PDB entry 7LPE | electron microscopy, 3.72 A resolution | chains B and A of the 4 polymer chains in the assembly

Chain B (and A):
Molecule: Transient receptor potential cation channel subfamily V member 1
From: Rattus norvegicus
Notes: chain A of this document is another copy of the same molecule, construct and numbering; everything in this record applies to it too
UniProtKB: O35433 (TRPV1_RAT); residue numbers follow UniProt; this construct covers 1-838
Sequence (868 residues; row label = number of the first residue in the row):
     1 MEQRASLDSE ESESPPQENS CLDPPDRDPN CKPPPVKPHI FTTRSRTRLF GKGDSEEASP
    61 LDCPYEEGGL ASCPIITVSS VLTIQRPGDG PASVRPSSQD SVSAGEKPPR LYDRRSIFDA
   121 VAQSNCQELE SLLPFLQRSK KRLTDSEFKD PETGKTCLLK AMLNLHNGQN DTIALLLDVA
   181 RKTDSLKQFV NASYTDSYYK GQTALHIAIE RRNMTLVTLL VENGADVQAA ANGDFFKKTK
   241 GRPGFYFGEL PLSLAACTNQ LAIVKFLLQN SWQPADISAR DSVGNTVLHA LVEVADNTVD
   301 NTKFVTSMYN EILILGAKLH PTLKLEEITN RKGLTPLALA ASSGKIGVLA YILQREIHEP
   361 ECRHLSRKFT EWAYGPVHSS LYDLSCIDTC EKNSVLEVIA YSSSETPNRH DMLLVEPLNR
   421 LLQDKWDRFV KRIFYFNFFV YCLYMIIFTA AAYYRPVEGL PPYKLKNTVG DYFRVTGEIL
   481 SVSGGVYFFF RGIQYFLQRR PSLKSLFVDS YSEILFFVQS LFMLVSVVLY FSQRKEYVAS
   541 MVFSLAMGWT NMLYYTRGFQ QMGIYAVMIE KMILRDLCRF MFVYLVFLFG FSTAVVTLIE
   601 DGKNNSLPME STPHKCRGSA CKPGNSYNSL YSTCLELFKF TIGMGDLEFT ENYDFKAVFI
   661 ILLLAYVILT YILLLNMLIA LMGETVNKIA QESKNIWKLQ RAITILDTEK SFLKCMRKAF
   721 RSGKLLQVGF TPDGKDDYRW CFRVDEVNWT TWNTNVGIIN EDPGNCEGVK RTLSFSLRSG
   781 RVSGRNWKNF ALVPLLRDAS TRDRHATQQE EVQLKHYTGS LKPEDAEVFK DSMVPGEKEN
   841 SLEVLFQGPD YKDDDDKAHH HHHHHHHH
Not modelled in the structure: 1-205, 221-245, 270-281, 602-625, 753-868
Differences from the reference sequence: expression tag (839-868)
Disulfide bonds: C386-C390
Ligand contacts:
  - ngx-4010 (4DY; (6E)-N-(4-hydroxy-3-methoxybenzyl)-8-methylnon-6-enamide), molecule 1: Y511, S512, L515, F543, A546, M547, T550, N551, L553, Y554, R557, A566, I569, E570, I573
  - ngx-4010 (4DY), molecule 2: F591, L662, A665, L669
  - 6OU ([(2R)-1-[2-azanylethoxy(oxidanyl)phosphoryl]oxy-3-hexadecanoyloxy-propan-2-yl] (Z)-octadec-9-enoate), molecule 1: M581, L588, Y631, S632, C634, L635, F638
  - 6OU, molecule 2: A657, I660, I661, L664, I668
  - LBN (1-palmitoyl-2-oleoyl-sn-glycero-3-phosphocholine): F436, N437, V440, Y441, Y444, L480, S483, G484, Y487, F488, R491, F516, Y555
Curated features (UniProtKB/Swiss-Prot):
  - region: E684 to F712 (AD), E767 to T801 (Interaction with calmodulin), L777 to L792 (Required for PIP2-mediated channel inhibition)
  - motif: G643 to D646 (Selectivity filter)
  - binding site (ATP): R115, K155, K160, N164, Y199 to Q202, E210, R211
  - binding site (resiniferatoxin): Y511, S512, T550, R557
  - binding site (Na(+)): G643
  - binding site (Ca(2+)): D646
  - modified residue: S116 (Phosphoserine), T144 (Phosphothreonine), T370 (Phosphothreonine), S502 (Phosphoserine), T704 (Phosphothreonine), S774 (Phosphoserine), S800 (Phosphoserine), S820 (Phosphoserine)
  - glycosylation: N604 (N-linked (GlcNAc...) asparagine)
  - mutagenesis: R114 (R114E: Abolishes capsaicin-evoked current and binding to resiniferatoxin; Abolishes sensitivity to acid), R115 (R115D: Abolishes capsaicin-evoked current and binding to resiniferatoxin), S116 (S116A: Abolishes phosphorylation by PKCM and enhances channel response to capsaicin by PKCM), K155 (K155A: Abolishes ATP binding. Abolishes CALM binding. Impairs normal desensitization by repeated exposure to capsaicin), K160 (K160A: Abolishes ATP binding. Abolishes CALM binding), Y199 (Y199A: Strongly reduces affinity for ATP; when associated with A-202), Q202 (Q202A: Strongly reduces affinity for ATP; when associated with A-199), S502 (S502A: Largely reduces PMA enhancement of capsaicin-evoked currents, but no effect on direct activation by PMA. Loss of activation by capsaicin and loss of vanilloid binding ...), Y511 (Y511A: Loss of sensitivity to capsaicin), M547 (M547L: Reduces binding to resiniferatoxin), T550 (T550I: Reduces sensitivity to capsaicin 10-fold; no effect on sensitivity to resiniferatoxin. Reduces binding to resiniferatoxin), E636 (E636K: Abolishes channel activity. Restored channel activity; when associated with E-639; E636Q: Slight modification of pore attributes), 12 further mutagenesis entries in UniProt
Reported in the primary citation:
  - conformationally variable residues (helix shift, side-chain flip): Y565, M572, F580, E600, N628, Y631, G643, M644, E648, F649, I668 to V686

Interface between chain B and chain A:
Pairs across the interface - 57 pairs, chain B then chain A:
  E210(B) - Y374(A)
  T258(B) - W752(A)
  N259(B) - W752(A)
  R579(B) - Q561(A)  hydrogen bond (side chain-backbone)
  R579(B) - M562(A)
  F580(B) - Y565(A)
  F582(B) - M562(A)  hydrophobic
  V583(B) - M562(A)  hydrophobic
  V583(B) - Y565(A)  hydrophobic
  V586(B) - W549(A)
  V586(B) - M552(A)  hydrophobic
  F587(B) - T550(A)
  F587(B) - L553(A)  hydrophobic
  F589(B) - W549(A)  hydrophobic
  G590(B) - A546(A)
  G590(B) - W549(A)
  F591(B) - T550(A)
  T593(B) - T449(A)
  T593(B) - L545(A)
  T593(B) - W549(A)
  A594(B) - V542(A)
  A594(B) - A546(A)  hydrophobic
  V596(B) - Y453(A)  hydrophobic
  T597(B) - A452(A)
  T597(B) - Y453(A)
  T597(B) - R455(A)  hydrogen bond (backbone-side chain)
  T597(B) - V538(A)
  T597(B) - V542(A)
  L598(B) - R455(A)
  L598(B) - V542(A)  hydrophobic
  E600(B) - V457(A)
  G645(B) - M644(A)
  D646(B) - M644(A)
  F655(B) - K535(A)
  F655(B) - E536(A)
  V658(B) - A539(A)  hydrophobic
  V658(B) - F543(A)  hydrophobic
  I661(B) - F543(A)  hydrophobic
  L662(B) - V542(A)  hydrophobic
  L664(B) - F638(A)  hydrophobic
  V667(B) - F638(A)  hydrophobic
  V667(B) - I642(A)  hydrophobic
  I668(B) - L577(A)  hydrophobic
  L669(B) - I573(A)  hydrophobic
  L673(B) - I569(A)  hydrophobic
  L673(B) - M572(A)  hydrophobic
  L673(B) - I573(A)  hydrophobic
  L673(B) - L577(A)  hydrophobic
  L674(B) - Y565(A)
  N676(B) - I679(A)
  N676(B) - M682(A)
  M677(B) - Y565(A)
  M677(B) - M568(A)  hydrophobic
  M677(B) - I569(A)  hydrophobic
  M677(B) - M572(A)  hydrophobic
  M677(B) - M682(A)
  A680(B) - V686(A)  hydrophobic
Also at the interface, not in a pair above, chain B (40 interface residues in all): G643, M644, L647, I660, Y671, I672, L681
Also at the interface, not in a pair above, chain A (39 interface residues in all): T556, L635, K639, G643, L675, G683

Overview:
The interface between chain B and chain A involves 40 residues on one side and 39 on the other; the contacts
include 2 hydrogen bonds. Polar pairs include R579(B)-Q561(A) and T597(B)-R455(A). Chain B binds compound LBN,
compound 6OU and ngx-4010. The paper reports conformational variability at Y565(B), M572(B) and F580(B) among
others.
Chain B and chain A are both Transient receptor potential cation channel subfamily V member 1 (Rattus
norvegicus); the structure, Cryo-EM structure of full-length TRPV1 with capsaicin at 48 degrees Celsius, in an
open state, class ..., was determined by electron microscopy (same publication as 7LP9, 7LPA, 7LPB, 7LPC and
7LPD).
